Entry 6WBQ (X-ray diffraction, 2.00 A resolution); this record covers chain A.

[Chain A]
Protein: Polyamine deacetylase HDAC10
Source organism: Danio rerio
Notes: EC 3.5.1.48, 3.5.1.62
UniProt: F1QCV2 (HDA10_DANRE); residues 2-675 here = UniProt positions 2-675
Amino-acid sequence (676 residues; row label = number of the first residue in the row):
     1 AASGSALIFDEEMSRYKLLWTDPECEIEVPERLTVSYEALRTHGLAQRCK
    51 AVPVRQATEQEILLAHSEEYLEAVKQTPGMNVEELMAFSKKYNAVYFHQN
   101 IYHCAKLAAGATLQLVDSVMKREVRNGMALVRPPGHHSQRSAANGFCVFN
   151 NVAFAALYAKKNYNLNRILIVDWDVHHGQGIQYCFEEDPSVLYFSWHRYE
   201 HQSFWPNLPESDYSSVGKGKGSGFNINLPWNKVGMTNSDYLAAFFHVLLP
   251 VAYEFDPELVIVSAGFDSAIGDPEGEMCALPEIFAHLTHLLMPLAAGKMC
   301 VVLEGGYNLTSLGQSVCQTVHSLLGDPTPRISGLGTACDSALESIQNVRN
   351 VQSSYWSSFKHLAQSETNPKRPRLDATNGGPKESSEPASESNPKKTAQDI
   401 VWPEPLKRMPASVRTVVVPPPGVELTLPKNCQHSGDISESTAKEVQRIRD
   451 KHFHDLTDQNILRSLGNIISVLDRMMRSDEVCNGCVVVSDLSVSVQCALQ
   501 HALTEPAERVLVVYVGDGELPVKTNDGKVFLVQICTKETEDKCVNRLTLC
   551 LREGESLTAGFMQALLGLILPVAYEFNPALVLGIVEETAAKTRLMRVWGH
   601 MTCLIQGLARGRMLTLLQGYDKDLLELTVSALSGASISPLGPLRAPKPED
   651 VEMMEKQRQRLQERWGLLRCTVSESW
Disordered / not traced: 365-398, 454-455, 589-593, 643
Sequence notes: expression tag (1, 676); conflict Glu-24 (Ala in F1QCV2), Ala-94 (Asp in F1QCV2), Phe-154 (Ile in F1QCV2), Thr-548 (Ser in F1QCV2), Glu-586 (Gly in F1QCV2), Arg-593 (Gly in F1QCV2), Arg-596 (Thr in F1QCV2), Met-613 (Thr in F1QCV2), Pro-646 (Leu in F1QCV2)
Curated features (UniProtKB/Swiss-Prot):
  - motif: Pro-23, Cys-25, Glu-26 (Substrate specificity)
  - active site: His-137 (Proton donor/acceptor)
  - binding site (substrate): Asp-22, Tyr-307
  - binding site (Zn(2+)): Asp-174, His-176, Asp-267
  - site: Glu-274 (Substrate specificity)
  - mutagenesis: Asn-93 (N93A: No effect on steady-state kinetic parameters), Glu-274 (E274L: Affects substrate specificity, diminishing N(8)-acetyl-spermidine deacetylase activity by 20-fold and enhancing acetyl-lysine deacetylase activity by about 100-fold)
Disulfide bonds: Cys-543 forms a disulfide with the same residue of a neighbouring copy of this chain
Metal / ion sites: K+ site 1: Asp-172, Asp-174, His-176, Ser-195, Trp-196; Zn2+: Asp-174, His-176, Asp-267 (together with N9W); K+ site 2: Phe-185, Asp-188, Val-191, Phe-224
Residues lining bound ligands: N9W (4-[(2-methyl-3,4-dihydro-1H-pyrido[4,3-b]indol-5-yl)methyl]-N-oxidanyl-benzamide): Glu-24, Cys-25, Ile-27, Ala-94, His-136, His-137, Gly-145, Phe-146, Asp-174, His-176, Phe-204, Trp-205, Asp-267, Glu-274, Gly-305, Tyr-307
From the paper describing this entry:
  - binding site for N9W: Glu-24, Ala-94, His-136, His-137, Phe-146, Trp-205, Glu-274, Tyr-307
  - contacts within the chain: His-176/Glu-274 (hydrogen bond)
  - Zn2+ coordination: His-176
  - conformationally variable residues (helix shift): Glu-24

[In short]
Ligands of chain A: compound N9W. Asp-172, Asp-174, His-176, Ser-195 and Trp-196 coordinate K+ site 1. From
UniProt: active-site residue His-137, substrate-binding residues Asp-22 and Tyr-307, 3 Zn2+-binding residues
and 2 mutagenesis sites. From the paper: a binding site for N9W at Glu-24, Ala-94 and His-136 among others;
Zn2+ coordination by His-176.
Chain A is Polyamine deacetylase HDAC10 (Danio rerio); the structure, Crystal Structure of Danio rerio Histone
Deacetylase 10 in Complex with Tubastatin A, was determined by X-ray diffraction (same publication as 6WDV,
6WDW, 6WDX and 6WDY).
